PDB entry 2J7O | X-ray diffraction, 3.50 A resolution | chain A

== Chain A ==
Protein: RNA dependent RNA polymerase
From: Neurospora crassa
UniProt: Q9Y7G6 (Q9Y7G6_NEUCR); residues 381-1402 here = UniProt positions 381-1402
Amino-acid sequence (1022 residues; numbered 381 to 1402; the number before each row is that of its first residue):
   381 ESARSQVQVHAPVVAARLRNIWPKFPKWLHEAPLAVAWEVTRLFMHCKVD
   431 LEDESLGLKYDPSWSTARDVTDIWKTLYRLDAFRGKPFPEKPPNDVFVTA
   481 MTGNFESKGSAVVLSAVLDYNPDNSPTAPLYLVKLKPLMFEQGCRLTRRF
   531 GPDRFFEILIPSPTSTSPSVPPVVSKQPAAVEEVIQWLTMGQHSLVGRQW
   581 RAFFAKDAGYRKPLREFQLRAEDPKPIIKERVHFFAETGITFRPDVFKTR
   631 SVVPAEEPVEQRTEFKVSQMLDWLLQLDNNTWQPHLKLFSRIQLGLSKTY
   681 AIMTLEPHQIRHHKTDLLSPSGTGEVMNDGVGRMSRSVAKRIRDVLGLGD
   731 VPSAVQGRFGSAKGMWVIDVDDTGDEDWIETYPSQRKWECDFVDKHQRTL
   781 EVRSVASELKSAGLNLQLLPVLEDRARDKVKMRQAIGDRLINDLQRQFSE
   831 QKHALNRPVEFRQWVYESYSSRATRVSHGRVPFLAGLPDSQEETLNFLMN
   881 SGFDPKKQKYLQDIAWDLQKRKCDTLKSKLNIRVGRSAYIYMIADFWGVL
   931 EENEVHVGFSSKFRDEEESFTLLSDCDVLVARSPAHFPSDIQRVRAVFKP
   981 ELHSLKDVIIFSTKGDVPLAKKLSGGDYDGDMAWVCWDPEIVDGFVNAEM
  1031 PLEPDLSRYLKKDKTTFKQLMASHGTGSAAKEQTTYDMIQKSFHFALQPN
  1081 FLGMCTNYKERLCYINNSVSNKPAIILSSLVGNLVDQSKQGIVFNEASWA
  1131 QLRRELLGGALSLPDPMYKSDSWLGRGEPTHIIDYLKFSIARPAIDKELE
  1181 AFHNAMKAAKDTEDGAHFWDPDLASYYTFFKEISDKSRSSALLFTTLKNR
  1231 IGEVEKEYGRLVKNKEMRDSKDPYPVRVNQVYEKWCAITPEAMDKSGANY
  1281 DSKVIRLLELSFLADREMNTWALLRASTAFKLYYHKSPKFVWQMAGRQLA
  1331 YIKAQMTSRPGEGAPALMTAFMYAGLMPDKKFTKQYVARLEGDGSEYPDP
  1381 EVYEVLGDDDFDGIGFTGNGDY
Unresolved in the structure: 381-389, 590-603, 628-640, 1241-1251, 1271-1281, 1374-1402
Sequence notes: conflict Ala559 (Gly in Q9Y7G6)
Metal / ion sites: Mg2+: Asp1007, Asp1009, Asp1011

== Overview ==
Asp1007, Asp1009 and Asp1011 form the Mg2+ site.
Chain A is RNA dependent RNA polymerase (Neurospora crassa); the structure, Structure of the rnai polymerase
from neurospora crassa, was determined by X-ray diffraction, deposited together with 2J7N.
